8DBW - chains A and F of the 22 polymer chains in the assembly; structure by electron microscopy, 4.10 A resolution (low resolution: residue-level contacts below are approximate; hydrogen-bond / salt-bridge calls are withheld).

== Chain A ==
Molecule: ATP synthase subunit alpha
Source organism: Escherichia coli
Notes: EC 7.1.2.2
UniProtKB: A0A7U9G3U3 (A0A7U9G3U3_ECOLX); residue numbers follow UniProt; this construct covers 2-513
Amino-acid sequence (512 residues; each row starts with the number of its first residue):
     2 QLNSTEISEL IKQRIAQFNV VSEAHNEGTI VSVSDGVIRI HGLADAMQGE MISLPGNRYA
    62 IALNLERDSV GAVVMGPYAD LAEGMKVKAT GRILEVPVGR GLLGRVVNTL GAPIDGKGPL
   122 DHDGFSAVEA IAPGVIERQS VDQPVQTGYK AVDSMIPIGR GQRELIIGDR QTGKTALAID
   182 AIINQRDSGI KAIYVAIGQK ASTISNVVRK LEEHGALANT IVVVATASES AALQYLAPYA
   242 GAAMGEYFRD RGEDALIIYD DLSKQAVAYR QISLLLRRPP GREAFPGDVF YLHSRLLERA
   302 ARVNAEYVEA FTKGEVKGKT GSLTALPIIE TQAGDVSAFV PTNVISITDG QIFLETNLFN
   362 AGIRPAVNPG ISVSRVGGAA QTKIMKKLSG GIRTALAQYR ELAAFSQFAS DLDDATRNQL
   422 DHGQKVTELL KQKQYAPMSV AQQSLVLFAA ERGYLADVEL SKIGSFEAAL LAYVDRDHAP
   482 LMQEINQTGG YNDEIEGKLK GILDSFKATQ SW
Unresolved in the structure: 2-3
Differences from the reference sequence: conflict Ala47 (Cys in A0A7U9G3U3), Ala90 (Cys in A0A7U9G3U3), Ala193 (Cys in A0A7U9G3U3), Ala243 (Cys in A0A7U9G3U3), Asn419 (Lys in A0A7U9G3U3)
Ion coordination: Mg2+: Thr176 (together with ATP)
Residues lining bound ligands: ATP (adenosine-5'-triphosphate): Tyr150, Asp170, Arg171, Gln172, Thr173, Gly174, Lys175, Thr176, Ala177, Phe360, Arg365, Pro366, Gln433, Lys434, Gln435

== Chain F ==
Molecule: ATP synthase subunit beta
Source organism: Escherichia coli
Notes: EC 7.1.2.2
UniProtKB: A0A192CEZ8 (A0A192CEZ8_ECOLX); residues 0-459 here correspond to UniProt positions 1-460 (UniProt number = residue number + 1)
Amino-acid sequence (460 residues; row label = number of the first residue in the row; numbering starts at 0):
     0 MATGKIVQVI GAVVDVEFPQ DAVPRVYDAL EVQNGNERLV LEVQQQLGGG IVRTIAMGSS
    60 DGLRRGLDVK DLEHPIEVPV GKATLGRIMN VLGEPVDMKG EIGEEERWAI HRAAPSYEEL
   120 SNSQELLETG IKVIDLMAPF AKGGKVGLFG GAGVGKTVNM MELIRNIAIE HSGYSVFAGV
   180 GERTREGNDF YHEMTDSNVI DKVSLVYGQM NEPPGNRLRV ALTGLTMAEK FRDEGRDVLL
   240 FVDNIYRYTL AGTEVSALLG RMPSAVGYQP TLAEEMGVLQ ERITSTKTGS ITSVQAVYVP
   300 ADDLTDPSPA TTFAHLDATV VLSRQIASLG IYPAVDPLDS TSRQLDPLVV GQEHYDTARG
   360 VQSILQRYQE LKDIIAILGM DELSEEDKLV VARARKIQRF LSQPFFVAEV FTGSPGKYVS
   420 LKDTIRGFKG IMEGEYDHLP EQAFYMVGSI EEAVEKAKKL
Unresolved in the structure: 0-1
Differences from the reference sequence: conflict Ala137 (Cys138 in A0A192CEZ8)
Ion coordination: Mg2+: Thr156 (together with ATP)
Residues lining bound ligands:
  - ATP (adenosine-5'-triphosphate), molecule 1: Gly150, Ala151, Gly152, Val153, Gly154, Lys155, Thr156, Val157, Asn158, Glu181, Arg182, Glu185, Tyr297, Tyr331, Phe404, Ala407, Phe410
  - ATP, molecule 2: Ser341, Arg342, Leu344, Asp345, Tyr354, Arg358

== Chain A / chain F interface ==
Residue-residue contacts (65; chain A residue first):
  Val32(A) - Leu46(F)
  Val32(A) - Gly47(F)
  Ser33(A) - Gln45(F)
  Val34(A) - Gln44(F)
  Val34(A) - Gln45(F)
  Ser35(A) - Gln44(F)
  Asp36(A) - Gln44(F)
  Asp36(A) - Arg260(F)
  Tyr79(A) - Tyr26(F)
  Ala80(A) - Val25(F)
  Ala80(A) - Tyr26(F)
  Leu82(A) - Val25(F)
  Ala83(A) - Gln45(F)
  Glu84(A) - Gln45(F)
  Glu84(A) - Leu46(F)
  Glu84(A) - Gly47(F)
  Glu84(A) - Gly48(F)
  Glu84(A) - Gly49(F)
  Ile115(A) - Tyr116(F)
  Gly117(A) - Glu117(F)
  Arg171(A) - Phe312(F)
  Arg171(A) - Asp338(F)
  Gln172(A) - Thr318(F)
  Gln172(A) - Thr340(F)
  Lys201(A) - His314(F)
  Lys201(A) - Asp316(F)
  Ala202(A) - Leu119(F)
  Ser203(A) - Leu119(F)
  Ile205(A) - Tyr116(F)
  Ser206(A) - Tyr116(F)
  Ser206(A) - Asn121(F)
  Asn207(A) - Asn121(F)
  Val209(A) - Tyr116(F)
  Arg210(A) - Asn121(F)
  Arg210(A) - Gln123(F)
  Thr227(A) - Glu280(F)
  Ala228(A) - Gly276(F)
  Ala228(A) - Glu280(F)
  Ala228(A) - His314(F)
  Ser229(A) - Glu280(F)
  Arg271(A) - Ser263(F)
  Gln272(A) - Pro269(F)
  Gln272(A) - Thr270(F)
  Gln272(A) - Glu273(F)
  Leu275(A) - Met261(F)
  Leu275(A) - Pro262(F)
  Leu275(A) - Ser263(F)
  Leu275(A) - Pro269(F)
  Leu276(A) - Arg260(F)
  Arg278(A) - Gly259(F)
  Arg279(A) - Met261(F)
  Ala285(A) - Ser263(F)
  Ala285(A) - Ala264(F)
  Gln333(A) - Ala309(F)
  Ala334(A) - Thr304(F)
  Asn361(A) - Leu337(F)
  Asn361(A) - Gln361(F)
  Asn361(A) - Ser362(F)
  Ala362(A) - Ser362(F)
  Ala362(A) - Gln365(F)
  Gly363(A) - Arg358(F)
  Arg365(A) - Arg358(F)
  Arg365(A) - Gln361(F)
  Phe409(A) - Ile373(F)
  Gln435(A) - Asp345(F)
Interface residues without a listed pair, chain A (51 interface residues in all): Val107, Asp116, Gln200, Lys211, Ala232, Lys265, Val268, Pro281, Glu284, Glu331, Asn358
Interface residues without a listed pair, chain F (49 interface residues in all): Ala113, Lys144, Ala272, Ala313, Leu315, Arg342, Leu347, Tyr354, Leu377, Glu381

== Overview ==
51 residues of chain A and 49 residues of chain F are in contact. One ATP molecule is bound between chain A
and chain F. Ligands of chain F: ATP.
Chain A is ATP synthase subunit alpha and chain F is ATP synthase subunit beta, both from Escherichia coli;
the structure, E. coli ATP synthase imaged in 10mM MgATP State3 "down" Fo classified, was determined by
electron microscopy, deposited together with 8DBP, 8DBQ, 8DBR, 8DBS, 8DBT, 8DBU and 8DBV.
